6KYD - chain A; structure by X-ray diffraction, 3.10 A resolution.

[Chain A]
Name: Putative peptidase C60B, sortase B
Organism: Clostridioides difficile 630
UniProtKB: Q183F3 (Q183F3_PEPD6); residue numbers follow UniProt; this construct covers 28-224
Chain sequence (221 residues; numbered 4 to 224; the number before each row is that of its first residue):
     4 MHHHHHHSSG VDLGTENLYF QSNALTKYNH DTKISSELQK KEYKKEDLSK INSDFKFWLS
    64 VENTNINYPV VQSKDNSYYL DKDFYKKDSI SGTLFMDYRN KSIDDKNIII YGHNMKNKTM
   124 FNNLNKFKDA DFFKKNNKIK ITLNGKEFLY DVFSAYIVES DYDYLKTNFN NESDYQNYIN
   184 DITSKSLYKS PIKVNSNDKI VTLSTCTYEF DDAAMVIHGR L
Unresolved in the structure: 4-28, 162-167, 210-216
Differences from the reference sequence: expression tag (4-27); engineered mutation A217 (Arg in Q183F3)
Reported in the primary citation:
  - mutagenesis - R217A: decreased catalytic activity
  - conformationally variable residues (order/disorder transition): E162 to Y167, T210 to A216
  - mutagenesis - H116A: unchanged catalytic activity
  - catalytic residues: C209
  - specificity-determining residues: S163 to L168
  - mutagenesis - C209A: abolished catalytic activity on substrate peptide

[In short]
The paper reports the catalytic residue C209; R217A reduces catalytic activity; 3 substitutions were tested in
all.
Chain A is Putative peptidase C60B, sortase B (Clostridioides difficile 630); the structure, Structure of the
R217A mutant of Clostridium difficile sortase B, was determined by X-ray diffraction together with 6KYC from
the same study.
